PDB entry 4U9B | X-ray diffraction, 1.65 A resolution | chain A

Chain A:
Name: NO-binding heme-dependent sensor protein
Source organism: Shewanella oneidensis
Reference sequence: Q8EF49 (Q8EF49_SHEON); numbering as in UniProt (aligned over 1-181)
Amino-acid sequence (187 residues; numbered 1 to 187; the number before each row is that of its first residue):
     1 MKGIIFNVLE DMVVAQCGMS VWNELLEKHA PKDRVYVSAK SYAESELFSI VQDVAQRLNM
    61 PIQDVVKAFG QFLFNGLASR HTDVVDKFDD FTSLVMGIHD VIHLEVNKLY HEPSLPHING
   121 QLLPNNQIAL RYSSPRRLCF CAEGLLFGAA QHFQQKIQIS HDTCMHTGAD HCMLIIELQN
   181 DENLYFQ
Disordered / not traced: 181-187
Sequence notes: expression tag (182-187)
Bound ions: Zn2+: Cys-139, His-161, Cys-164, Cys-172
Ligand contacts: heme / nitric oxide: Met-1, Lys-2, Ile-4, Ile-5, Phe-74, Leu-77, His-81, Val-84, Val-85, Leu-94, Ile-98, Ile-102, Val-106, Tyr-110, Pro-113, Ser-114, Leu-115, Pro-116, Ile-118, Tyr-132, Ser-134, Arg-136, Leu-138, Cys-141, Ala-142, Leu-145, Leu-146, Ala-149
Reported in the primary citation:
  - conformationally variable residues (helix shift, loop rearrangement, side-chain flip): Gly-70, His-99 to Val-106, Pro-116
  - contacts within the chain: Gly-70/Gly-144 (hydrophobic contact), His-99/Asp-100 (hydrogen bond), Asp-100/Leu-104 (backbone contact)
  - binding site for heme: Ile-5
  - mutagenesis - H161A: abolished expression
  - mutagenesis - H161Q: unchanged binding to zinc
  - mutagenesis - H161Q: unchanged stability

Summary:
Chain A binds heme / nitric oxide. Cys-139, His-161, Cys-164 and Cys-172 form the Zn2+ site. From the paper: a
binding site for heme at Ile-5; H161A abolishes expression.
Chain A is NO-binding heme-dependent sensor protein (Shewanella oneidensis); the structure, Crystal structure
of an H-NOX protein from S. oneidensis in the Fe(II)NO ligation state, was determined by X-ray diffraction
together with 4U99, 4U9G, 4U9J and 4U9K from the same study.
